PDB entry 6HN1 | X-ray diffraction, 1.55 A resolution | chain A

Chain A:
Protein: Albumin
Organism: Capra hircus
UniProtKB: B3VHM9 (B3VHM9_CAPHI); numbering as in UniProt (aligned over 1-583)
Sequence (583 residues; each row starts with the number of its first residue):
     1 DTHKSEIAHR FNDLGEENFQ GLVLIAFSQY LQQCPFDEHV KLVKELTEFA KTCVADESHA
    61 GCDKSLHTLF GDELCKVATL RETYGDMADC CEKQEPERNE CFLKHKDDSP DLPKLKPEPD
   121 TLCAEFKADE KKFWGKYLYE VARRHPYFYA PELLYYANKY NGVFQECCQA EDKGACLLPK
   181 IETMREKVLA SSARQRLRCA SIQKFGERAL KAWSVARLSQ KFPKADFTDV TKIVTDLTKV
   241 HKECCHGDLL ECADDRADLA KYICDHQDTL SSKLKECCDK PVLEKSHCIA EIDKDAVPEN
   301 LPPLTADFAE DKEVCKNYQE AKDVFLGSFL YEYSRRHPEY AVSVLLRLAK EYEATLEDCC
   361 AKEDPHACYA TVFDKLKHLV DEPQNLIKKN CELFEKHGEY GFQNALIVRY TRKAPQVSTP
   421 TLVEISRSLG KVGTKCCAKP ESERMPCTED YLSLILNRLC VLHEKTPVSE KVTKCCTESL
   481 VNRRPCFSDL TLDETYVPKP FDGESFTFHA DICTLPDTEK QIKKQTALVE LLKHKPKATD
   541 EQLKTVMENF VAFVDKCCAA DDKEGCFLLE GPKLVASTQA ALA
Cystine bridges: Cys53-Cys62, Cys75-Cys91, Cys90-Cys101, Cys123-Cys168, Cys167-Cys176, Cys199-Cys245, Cys244-Cys252, Cys264-Cys278, Cys277-Cys288, Cys315-Cys360, Cys359-Cys368, Cys391-Cys437, Cys436-Cys447, Cys460-Cys476, Cys475-Cys486, Cys513-Cys558, Cys557-Cys566
Small-molecule neighbours:
  - diclofenac (DIF; 2-[2,6-dichlorophenyl)amino]benzeneacetic acid), molecule 1: Gln20, Leu24, Phe36, Val40, Val43, Lys44, Asp129, Lys131, Lys132, Gly135
  - diclofenac (DIF), molecule 2: Leu115, Lys116, Pro117, Leu122, Tyr137, Glu140, Val141, Tyr160, Ile181, Met184, Arg185, Val188
  - diclofenac (DIF), molecule 3: Arg208, Lys211, Ala212, Val215, Phe227, Thr231, Val234, Thr235, Asp323, Val324, Gly327
  - diclofenac (DIF), molecule 4: Pro383, Leu386, Ile387, Asn390, Phe402, Leu406, Arg409, Tyr410, Leu429, Val432, Thr448, Glu449, Leu452, Arg484, Ser488
  - diclofenac (DIF), molecule 5: Tyr400, Gly401, Asn404, Ala405, Val408, Lys524, Leu528, Leu543, Lys544, Met547, Glu548, Val551
  - diclofenac (DIF), molecule 6: Phe501, Asp502, Gly503, Ser505, Phe506, Thr507, Phe508, Ala527, Glu530, Leu531, Val546, Met547, Phe550, Leu574, Val575, Thr578
From the paper describing this entry:
  - conformationally variable residues (loop rearrangement, side-chain flip): Arg185, Arg208, Lys211, Lys350, Pro500 to Phe508, Met547
  - binding site for diclofenac: Gln20, Lys116, Pro117, Lys131, Lys132, Gly135, Arg208, Lys211, Thr235, Asp323, Asn390, Asn404, Arg409, Tyr410, Ser488, Thr507, Ala527, Leu531, Leu543, Lys544, Glu548, Val575, Thr578

Summary:
Chain A binds 6 copies of diclofenac. From the paper: a binding site for diclofenac at Gln20, Lys116 and
Pro117 among others; conformational variability at Arg185, Arg208 and Lys211 among others.
Chain A is Albumin (Capra hircus); the structure, Complex of Caprine Serum Albumin with diclofenac, was
determined by X-ray diffraction, deposited together with 8BSG and 6HN0.
